PDB entry 7X2M | X-ray diffraction, 1.80 A resolution | chains E and B

Chain E:
Molecule: Spike protein S1
Source organism: Severe acute respiratory syndrome coronavirus 2
Notes: fragment: rbd
UniProtKB: P0DTC2 (SPIKE_SARS2); numbering as in UniProt (aligned over 333-529)
Chain sequence (203 residues; row label = number of the first residue in the row):
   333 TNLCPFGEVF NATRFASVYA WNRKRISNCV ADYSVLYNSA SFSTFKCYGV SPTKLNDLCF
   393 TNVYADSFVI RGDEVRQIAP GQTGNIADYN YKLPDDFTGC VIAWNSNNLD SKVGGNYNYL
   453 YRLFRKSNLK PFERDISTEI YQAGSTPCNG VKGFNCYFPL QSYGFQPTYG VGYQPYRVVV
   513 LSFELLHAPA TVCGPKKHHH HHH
Disordered / not traced: 529-535
Disulfide bonds: C336-C361, C379-C432, C391-C525, C480-C488
Glycans and other covalent adducts: N-acetylglucosamine (NAG) linked to N343
Construct notes: variant N417 (Lys in P0DTC2), K484 (Glu in P0DTC2), Y501 (Asn in P0DTC2); expression tag (530-535)
Curated features (UniProtKB/Swiss-Prot):
  - region: R403 to D405 (Integrin-binding motif), N448 to F456 (Immunodominant HLA epitope recognized by the CD8+)
  - glycosylation: N343 (N-linked (GlcNAc...) (complex) asparagine)
  - natural variant: G339 (G339D: In strain: Omicron/BA.1, Omicron/BA.2 and 4 more; G339H: In strain: Omicron/BA.2.75, Omicron/XBB.1.5 and 1 more), R346 (R346K: In strain: Mu/B.1.621; R346T: In strain: Omicron/BQ.1.1, Omicron/XBB.1.5 and 1 more), L368 (L368I: In strain: Omicron/XBB.1.5, Omicron/EG.5.1), S371 (S371F: In strain: Omicron/BA.2, Omicron/BA.2.12.1 and 6 more; S371L: In strain: Omicron/BA.1), S373 (S373P: In strain: Omicron/BA.1, Omicron/BA.2 and 7 more), S375 (S375F: In strain: Omicron/BA.1, Omicron/BA.2 and 7 more), T376 (T376A: In strain: Omicron/BA.2, Omicron/BA.2.12.1 and 5 more), D405 (D405N: In strain: Omicron/BA.2, Omicron/BA.2.12.1 and 6 more), R408 (R408S: In strain: Omicron/BA.2, Omicron/BA.2.12.1 and 6 more), N417 (K417N: In strain: Beta/B.1.351, Omicron/BA.1 and 8 more; this construct carries the variant), N440 (N440K: In strain: Omicron/BA.1, Omicron/BA.2 and 7 more), K444 (K444T: In strain: Omicron/BQ.1.1), 16 further natural variant entries in UniProt
  - mutagenesis: N343 (N343Q: Reduced viral infectivity), L452 (L452R: Increased resistance to neutralizing antibodies. Decreases HLA binding to NF9 epitope. Increased binding affinity to human ACE2), Y453 (Y453F: Decreased HLA binding to NF9 epitope. Increased binding affinity to human ACE2), A475 (A475V: Increased resistance to neutralizing antibodies), V483 (V483A: Increased resistance to neutralizing antibodies), F490 (F490L: Increased resistance to neutralizing antibodies and human covalescent sera neutralization), Q493 (Q493N: Reduced host ACE2-binding affinity in vitro; Q493Y: Reduced host ACE2-binding affinity in vitro), H519 (H519P: Increased resistance to human covalescent sera neutralization)
Reported in the primary citation:
  - mutagenesis - G339D, S371F, S371L, S373P: decreased binding to 1-2C7 (chain B)
  - mutagenesis - S371L/S373P/S375F: abolished binding to 1-2C7 (chain B)

Chain B:
Molecule: 1-2C7
Source organism: Vicugna pacos
Chain sequence (124 residues; numbered 1 to 124; the number before each row is that of its first residue):
     1 QVQLQESGGG LVQPGGSLRL SCAASGDTLD LYAIGWFRQT PGEEREGVSC ISPSGSRTNY
    61 ADSVKGRFTI SRDNAKNTVY LQMNGLRPED TAVYFCAGSR PSAHYCSHYP TEYDDWGQGT
   121 QVTV
Disulfide bonds: C22-C96, C50-C106

How chain E and chain B interact:
Pairs across the interface (33):
  Y369(E) with L31(B); P101(B); S102(B); A103(B), hydrogen bond (backbone-backbone)
  N370(E) with A103(B); H104(B)
  S371(E) with S102(B), hydrogen bond (backbone-side chain); A103(B), hydrogen bond (backbone-backbone); H104(B), hydrogen bond (backbone-backbone); Y105(B)
  A372(E) with R57(B); S102(B); H104(B); Y105(B)
  S373(E) with S102(B), hydrogen bond (backbone-side chain)
  F374(E) with P101(B); S102(B), hydrogen bond (backbone-backbone); Y105(B)
  S375(E) with P101(B); Y105(B); E112(B)
  T376(E) with R100(B)
  F377(E) with R100(B), hydrogen bond (backbone-backbone); P101(B); S102(B)
  K378(E) with Q1(B); R100(B); D114(B), salt bridge
  P384(E) with L31(B)
  V503(E) with Y109(B), hydrophobic; T111(B)
  G504(E) with T111(B)
  Y508(E) with E112(B), hydrogen bond
Also at the interface, not in a pair above, chain E (16 interface residues in all): L368, S383
Also at the interface, not in a pair above, chain B (14 interface residues in all): P53
The authors on this interface:
  - interface residues, chain E: Y369(E), N370(E), S371(E), F374(E), S375(E), T376(E), F377(E), K378(E), P384(E), Y508(E)

In short:
Chain E and chain B form an interface of 16 and 14 residues respectively, with 8 hydrogen bonds and 1 salt
bridge. Among the polar pairs are K378(E)-D114(B), S371(E)-S102(B) and S373(E)-S102(B). From the paper: G339D,
S371F and S371L of chain E, among others, reduce binding to 1-2C7 (chain B); interface residues Y369(E),
N370(E) and S371(E) among others; 5 substitutions were tested in all.
Here chain E is Spike protein S1 (Severe acute respiratory syndrome coronavirus 2) and chain B is 1-2C7
(Vicugna pacos). Entry 7X2M (Crystal structure of nanobody 1-2C7 with SARS-CoV-2 RBD) was determined by X-ray
diffraction, deposited together with 7X2J and 7X2L.
